7D8T - chains C and B of the 4 polymer chains in the assembly; structure by X-ray diffraction, 3.20 A resolution.

== Chain C ==
Molecule: 16-nt DNA strand
Sequence (16 nucleotides; numbered 1 to 16; the number before each row is that of its first residue):
     1 GGGACACATG TTACAG

== Chain B ==
Protein: Microphthalmia-associated transcription factor, Methionyl-tRNA synthetase beta subunit
Organism: Homo sapiens
Reference sequence: chimeric construct of O75030, O66738: residues 306-395 from O75030 (MITF_HUMAN) positions 306-395 (same numbers); residues 396-499 from O66738 positions 8-111 (UniProt number = residue number - 388)
Chain sequence (199 residues; numbered 305 to 503; the number before each row is that of its first residue):
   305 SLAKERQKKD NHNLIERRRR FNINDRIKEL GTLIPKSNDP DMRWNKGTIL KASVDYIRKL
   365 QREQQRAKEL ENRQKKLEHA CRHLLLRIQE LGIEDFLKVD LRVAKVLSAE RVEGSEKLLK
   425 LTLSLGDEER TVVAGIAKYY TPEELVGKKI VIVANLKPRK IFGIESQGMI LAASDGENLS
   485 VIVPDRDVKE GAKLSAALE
Differences from the reference sequence: expression tag (305, 500-503); engineered mutation Cys385 (Asn in O75030)
Swiss-Prot annotation at these positions:
  - region: Leu374 to Leu395 (Leucine-zipper)

== How chain C and chain B interact ==
Residue-residue contacts (12; chain C residue first):
  DA4(C) with Asn349(B), hydrogen bond to the phosphate
  DC5(C) with Asn349(B), phosphate contact; Lys350(B), hydrogen bond to the phosphate
  DA6(C) with Arg324(B), sugar contact; Asn328(B), hydrogen bond to the phosphate; Lys350(B), salt bridge to the phosphate
  DC7(C) with Arg321(B), phosphate contact; Arg324(B), salt bridge to the phosphate
  DA8(C) with Asn317(B), sugar contact; Arg321(B), salt bridge to the phosphate
  DT9(C) with Asn317(B), phosphate contact
  DG10(C) with His316(B), hydrogen bond to the base
Interface residues without a listed pair, chain B (8 interface residues in all): Glu320

== Summary ==
7 residues of chain C and 8 residues of chain B are in contact; the contacts include 4 hydrogen bonds and 3
salt bridges. Polar contacts include DG10(C)-His316(B), DA4(C)-Asn349(B) and DC5(C)-Lys350(B).
Chain C is a 16-nt DNA strand and chain B is Microphthalmia-associated transcription factor, Methionyl-tRNA
synthetase beta subunit (Homo sapiens); the structure, MITF bHLHLZ complex with M-box DNA, was determined by
X-ray diffraction, deposited together with 7EOD, 7D8R and 7D8S.
